PDB entry 1IXX | X-ray diffraction, 2.50 A resolution | chains C and D of the 6 polymer chains in the assembly

# Chain C
Molecule: Coagulation factors IX/X-binding protein
Source organism: Trimeresurus flavoviridis
Notes: fragment: c-type lectin domain
UniProtKB: P23806 (IXA_TRIFL); residues 1-129 here correspond to UniProt positions 24-152 (UniProt number = residue number + 23)
Amino-acid sequence (129 residues; numbered 1 to 129; the number before each row is that of its first residue):
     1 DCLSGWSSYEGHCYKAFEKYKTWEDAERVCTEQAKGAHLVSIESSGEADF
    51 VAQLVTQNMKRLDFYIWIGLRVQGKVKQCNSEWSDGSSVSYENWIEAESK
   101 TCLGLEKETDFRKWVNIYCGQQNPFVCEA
Disulfides: Cys2-Cys13, Cys30-Cys127, Cys102-Cys119
Bound ions: Ca2+: Ser41, Glu43, Glu47, Glu128
Curated features (UniProtKB/Swiss-Prot):
  - binding site (Ca(2+)): Ser41, Glu43, Glu47, Glu128

# Chain D
Molecule: Coagulation factors IX/X-binding protein
Source organism: Trimeresurus flavoviridis
Notes: fragment: c-type lectin domain
UniProtKB: P23807 (IXB_TRIFL); residues 1-123 here correspond to UniProt positions 24-146 (UniProt number = residue number + 23)
Amino-acid sequence (123 residues; row label = number of the first residue in the row):
     1 DCPSDWSSYEGHCYKPFSEPKNWADAENFCTQQHAGGHLVSFQSSEEADF
    51 VVKLAFQTFGHSIFWMGLSNVWNQCNWQWSNAAMLRYKAWAEESYCVYFK
   101 STNNKWRSRACRMMAQFVCEFQA
Disulfides: Cys2-Cys13, Cys30-Cys119, Cys96-Cys111
Bound ions: Ca2+: Ser41, Gln43, Glu47, Glu120
Curated features (UniProtKB/Swiss-Prot):
  - binding site (Ca(2+)): Ser41, Gln43, Glu47, Glu120

# How chain C and chain D interact
Contacting residue pairs (97; chain C residue first):
  Trp23(C) - Ser80(D)
  Glu27(C) - Ser80(D)  hydrogen bond
  His38(C) - Ser80(D)  hydrogen bond (side chain-backbone)
  His38(C) - Asn81(D)
  Leu39(C) - Ser80(D)
  Val40(C) - Trp79(D)
  Ser41(C) - Trp79(D)
  Ser41(C) - Asn81(D)  hydrogen bond
  Ile42(C) - Trp79(D)
  Glu43(C) - Ala83(D)
  Glu43(C) - Tyr87(D)
  Ser44(C) - Tyr87(D)
  Ser45(C) - Tyr87(D)
  Gly69(C) - Gln78(D)
  Gly69(C) - Trp79(D)
  Gly69(C) - Ser80(D)  hydrogen bond (backbone-backbone)
  Leu70(C) - Trp77(D)
  Leu70(C) - Gln78(D)
  Leu70(C) - Trp79(D)
  Arg71(C) - Asn76(D)
  Arg71(C) - Trp77(D)
  Arg71(C) - Gln78(D)  hydrogen bond (backbone-backbone)
  Val72(C) - Cys75(D)  hydrophobic
  Val72(C) - Asn76(D)
  Val72(C) - Trp77(D)
  Gln73(C) - Asn76(D)  hydrogen bond (backbone-backbone)
  Gln73(C) - Gln78(D)
  Lys77(C) - Trp72(D)  hydrogen bond (backbone-side chain)
  Gln78(C) - Val71(D)
  Gln78(C) - Trp72(D)
  Cys79(C) - Val71(D)  hydrogen bond (backbone-backbone)
  Cys79(C) - Gln74(D)
  Cys79(C) - Cys75(D)  disulfide
  Asn80(C) - Ser69(D)  hydrogen bond (side chain-backbone)
  Asn80(C) - Val71(D)
  Asn80(C) - Gln74(D)  hydrogen bond (backbone-side chain)
  Glu82(C) - Leu68(D)
  Trp83(C) - Val40(D)
  Trp83(C) - Ser41(D)
  Trp83(C) - Phe42(D)
  Trp83(C) - Gln43(D)
  Trp83(C) - Met66(D)  hydrophobic
  Trp83(C) - Gly67(D)
  Trp83(C) - Leu68(D)
  Trp83(C) - Trp106(D)  hydrophobic
  Ser84(C) - Glu27(D)  hydrogen bond
  Ser84(C) - His38(D)  hydrogen bond (backbone-side chain)
  Ser84(C) - Leu39(D)
  Ser84(C) - Gly67(D)  hydrogen bond (backbone-backbone)
  Asp85(C) - His38(D)
  Asp85(C) - Leu39(D)
  Asp85(C) - Ser41(D)  hydrogen bond
  Asp85(C) - Glu120(D)
  Ser87(C) - Gln43(D)  hydrogen bond
  Val89(C) - Leu68(D)  hydrophobic
  Tyr91(C) - Phe42(D)
  Tyr91(C) - Gln43(D)
  Tyr91(C) - Ser44(D)
  Tyr91(C) - Ser45(D)
  Tyr91(C) - Ala48(D)
  Tyr91(C) - Asn104(D)
  Tyr91(C) - Trp106(D)
  Glu92(C) - Trp106(D)
  Asn93(C) - Asn104(D)  hydrogen bond (side chain-backbone)
  Asn93(C) - Lys105(D)  hydrogen bond
  Asn93(C) - Trp106(D)  hydrogen bond (backbone-backbone)
  Trp94(C) - Val71(D)  hydrophobic
  Trp94(C) - Val97(D)  hydrophobic
  Trp94(C) - Trp106(D)
  Ile95(C) - Lys105(D)
  Ile95(C) - Trp106(D)  hydrogen bond (backbone-backbone)
  Ile95(C) - Arg107(D)
  Glu98(C) - Trp72(D)
  Glu98(C) - Trp106(D)
  Glu98(C) - Arg107(D)
  Glu98(C) - Ser108(D)  hydrogen bond (backbone-side chain)
  Ser99(C) - Trp72(D)
  Lys100(C) - Trp72(D)
  Lys100(C) - Ser108(D)  hydrogen bond
  Thr101(C) - Trp72(D)
  Thr101(C) - Trp77(D)
  Leu103(C) - Trp77(D)  hydrophobic
  Leu103(C) - Trp90(D)  hydrophobic
  Arg112(C) - Ala89(D)
  Lys113(C) - Ala89(D)
  Lys113(C) - Trp90(D)
  Lys113(C) - Ala91(D)
  Trp114(C) - Trp79(D)  hydrophobic
  Trp114(C) - Tyr87(D)
  Trp114(C) - Lys88(D)
  Trp114(C) - Ala89(D)  hydrogen bond (backbone-backbone)
  Trp114(C) - Trp90(D)
  Trp114(C) - Ala91(D)  hydrogen bond (backbone-backbone)
  Val115(C) - Ala91(D)  hydrophobic
  Asn116(C) - Trp72(D)
  Asn116(C) - Trp77(D)
  Asn116(C) - Tyr95(D)
Also at the interface, not in a pair above, chain C (44 interface residues in all): Ala48, Ile68, Val76, Thr109
Also at the interface, not in a pair above, chain D (43 interface residues in all): Trp23, Asn70, Met84, Leu85, Glu92
Inter-chain disulfides: Cys79(C)-Cys75(D)

# Overview
The interface between chain C and chain D involves 44 residues on one side and 43 on the other; the contacts
include 1 disulfide bond and 23 hydrogen bonds. Among the polar pairs are Glu27(C)-Ser80(D), His38(C)-Ser80(D)
and Ser41(C)-Asn81(D).
Chain C is Coagulation factors IX/X-binding protein and chain D is Coagulation factors IX/X-binding protein,
both from Trimeresurus flavoviridis; the structure, Crystal structure of coagulation factors IX/X-binding
protein (IX/X-bp) from venom of habu snake with a heterodimer ..., was determined by X-ray diffraction.
